6V6W - chains D and E of the 6 polymer chains in the assembly; structure by X-ray diffraction, 6.50 A resolution (low resolution: residue-level contacts below are approximate; hydrogen-bond / salt-bridge calls are withheld).

Chain D:
Protein: 35O22 Fab Heavy chain
From: Human immunodeficiency virus 1
Notes: antibody fragment or engineered binder
Chain sequence (243 residues; each row starts with the number of its first residue; a row labelled like 72A-72H holds insertion residues (72A, then the next letters in order)):
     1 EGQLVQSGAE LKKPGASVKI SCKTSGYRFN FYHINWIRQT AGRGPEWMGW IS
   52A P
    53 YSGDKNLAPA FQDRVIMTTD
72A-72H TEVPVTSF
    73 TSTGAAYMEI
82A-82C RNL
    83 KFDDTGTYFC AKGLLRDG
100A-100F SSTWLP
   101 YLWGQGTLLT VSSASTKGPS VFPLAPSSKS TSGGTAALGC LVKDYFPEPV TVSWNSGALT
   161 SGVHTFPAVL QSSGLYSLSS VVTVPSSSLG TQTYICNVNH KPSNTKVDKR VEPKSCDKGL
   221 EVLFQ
Unresolved in the structure: 223-225
Disulfides: Cys22-Cys92, Cys140-Cys196
Residues lining bound ligands: N-acetylglucosamine (NAG; 2-acetamido-2-deoxy-beta-D-glucopyranose): Leu96, Leu97, Tyr101

Chain E:
Protein: 35O22 Fab Light chain
From: Human immunodeficiency virus 1
Notes: antibody fragment or engineered binder
Chain sequence (216 residues; numbered 1 to 212 plus 5 insertion-coded residues; 1 number in that range is skipped by the numbering (no residue carries it; nothing is unmodelled there); the number before each row is that of its first residue; a row labelled like 27A-27C holds insertion residues (27A, then the next letters in order)):
     1 QSVLTQSAS
    11 VSGSLGQSVT ISCTGPN
27A-27C SVC
    28 CSHKSISWYQ WPPGRAPTLI IYEDNERAPG ISPRFSGYKS YWSAYLTISD LRPEDETTYY
    88 CCSYTHNS
   95A G
    96 CVFGTGTKVS V
  106A L
   107 GQSKANPSVT LFPPSSEELQ ANKATLVCLI SDFYPGAVTV AWKADSSPVK AGVETTTPSK
   167 QSNNKYAASS YLSLTPEQWK SHRSYSCQVT HEGSTVEKTV APTECS
Unresolved in the structure: 1, 211-212
Disulfides: Cys23-Cys88, Cys89-Cys96, Cys134-Cys193
Residues lining bound ligands: N-acetylglucosamine (NAG; 2-acetamido-2-deoxy-beta-D-glucopyranose): Arg54, Pro56, Gly57, Ile58

How chain D and chain E interact:
Contacting residue pairs (24):
  Gln39(D) - Trp38(E)
  Pro45(D) - Phe98(E)
  Trp47(D) - Gly95A(E)
  Trp47(D) - Cys96(E)
  Trp50(D) - Asn94(E)
  Asn58(D) - Asn94(E)
  Ser100A(D) - His93(E)
  Ser100B(D) - Glu50(E)
  Trp100D(D) - Thr92(E)
  Trp100D(D) - His93(E)
  Trp100D(D) - Ser95(E)
  Trp100D(D) - Gly95A(E)
  Trp100D(D) - Cys96(E)
  Leu100E(D) - Tyr91(E)
  Pro123(D) - Ser121(E)
  Pro123(D) - Glu123(E)
  Ala125(D) - Phe118(E)
  Ser127(D) - Thr116(E)
  Ser127(D) - Phe118(E)
  Ser128(D) - Thr116(E)
  Ala137(D) - Phe118(E)
  Phe166(D) - Leu135(E)
  Ser179(D) - Tyr177(E)
  Lys218(D) - Glu210(E)
Other interface residues (no listed pair), chain D (24 interface residues in all): Ile37, Pro100F, Phe122, Pro126, Lys129, His164, Cys216
Other interface residues (no listed pair), chain E (24 interface residues in all): Tyr36, Tyr49, Ser114, Leu117, Pro119, Ala127, Ala173

In short:
The chain D/chain E interface involves 24 residues from each chain. One N-acetylglucosamine molecule is bound
between chain D and chain E. Chain E binds N-acetylglucosamine.
Chain D is 35O22 Fab Heavy chain and chain E is 35O22 Fab Light chain, both from Human immunodeficiency virus
1; the structure, Crystal structure of antibody 438-B11 DSS mutant (Cys98A-100aA) in complex with an uncleaved
prefusion optimized (UFO) ..., was determined by X-ray diffraction, deposited together with 6UTK, 6UUH, 6UUL
and 6UUM.
